7ZN4 - chains f and e of the 6 polymer chains in the assembly; structure by electron microscopy, 4.32 A resolution (low resolution: residue-level contacts below are approximate; hydrogen-bond / salt-bridge calls are withheld).

Chain f (and e):
Protein: Probable central straight fiber
From: Escherichia phage T5
Notes: chain e of this document is another copy of the same molecule, construct and numbering; everything in this record applies to it too
Reference sequence: Q6QGF0 (FIBC_BPT5); residue numbers follow UniProt; this construct covers 1-688
Chain sequence (688 residues; each row starts with the number of its first residue):
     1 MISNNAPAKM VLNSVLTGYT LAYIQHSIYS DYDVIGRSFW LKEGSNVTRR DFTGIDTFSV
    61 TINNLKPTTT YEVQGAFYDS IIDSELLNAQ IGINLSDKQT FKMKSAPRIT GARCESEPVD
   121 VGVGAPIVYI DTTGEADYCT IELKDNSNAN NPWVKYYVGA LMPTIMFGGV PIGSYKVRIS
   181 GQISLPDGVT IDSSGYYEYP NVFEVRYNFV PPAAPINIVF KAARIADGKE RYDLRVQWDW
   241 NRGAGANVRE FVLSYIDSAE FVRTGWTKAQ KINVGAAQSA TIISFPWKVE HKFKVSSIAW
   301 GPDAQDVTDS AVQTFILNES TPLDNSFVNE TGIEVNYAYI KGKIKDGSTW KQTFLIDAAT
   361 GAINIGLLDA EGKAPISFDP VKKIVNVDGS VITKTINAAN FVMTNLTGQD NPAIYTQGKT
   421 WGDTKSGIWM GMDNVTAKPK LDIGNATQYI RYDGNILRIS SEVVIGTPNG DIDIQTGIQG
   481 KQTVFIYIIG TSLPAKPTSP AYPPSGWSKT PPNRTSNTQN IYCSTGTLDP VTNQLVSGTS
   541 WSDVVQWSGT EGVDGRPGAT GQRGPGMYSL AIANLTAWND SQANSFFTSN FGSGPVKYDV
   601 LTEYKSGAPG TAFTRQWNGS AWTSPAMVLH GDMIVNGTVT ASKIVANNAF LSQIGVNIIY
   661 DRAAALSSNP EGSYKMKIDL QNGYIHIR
Unresolved in the structure: 224-231, 551-561 (chain e: 225-231, 552-561)
From the paper describing this entry:
  - conformationally variable residues (order/disorder transition): Met-567 to Asn-618

Interface between chain f and chain e:
Contacting residue pairs - 348 pairs, chain f then chain e:
  Ala-8(f) / Ile-28(e)
  Ala-8(f) / Tyr-29(e)
  Lys-9(f) / Ile-28(e)
  Val-11(f) / Ile-28(e)
  Val-11(f) / Asp-56(e)
  Val-11(f) / Phe-58(e)
  Asn-13(f) / Phe-58(e)
  Leu-21(f) / Gln-479(e)
  Tyr-23(f) / Asn-590(e)
  Gln-25(f) / Phe-58(e)
  Gln-25(f) / Ser-589(e)
  Ser-27(f) / Ile-28(e)
  Ile-28(f) / Asn-13(e)
  Tyr-32(f) / Thr-550(e)
  Asp-33(f) / Thr-550(e)
  Ile-35(f) / Pro-511(e)
  Phe-52(f) / Lys-481(e)
  Thr-53(f) / Thr-483(e)
  Thr-53(f) / Val-484(e)
  Thr-53(f) / Tyr-502(e)
  Gly-54(f) / Gln-482(e)
  Asp-56(f) / Gln-482(e)
  Phe-58(f) / Ser-589(e)
  Phe-58(f) / Asn-590(e)
  Phe-58(f) / Phe-591(e)
  Ser-59(f) / Asn-590(e)
  Thr-61(f) / Gln-479(e)
  Thr-61(f) / Lys-481(e)
  Asn-63(f) / Gln-479(e)
  Asn-63(f) / Pro-530(e)
  Ser-80(f) / Trp-547(e)
  Asp-83(f) / Pro-511(e)
  Asp-83(f) / Asn-513(e)
  Ser-84(f) / Thr-510(e)
  Val-121(f) / Asn-397(e)
  Asp-137(f) / Ser-606(e)
  Tyr-138(f) / Gly-607(e)
  Tyr-138(f) / Pro-609(e)
  Lys-155(f) / Gly-470(e)
  Val-158(f) / Pro-609(e)
  Gly-159(f) / Gly-607(e)
  Ala-160(f) / Gly-607(e)
  Ser-180(f) / Ile-474(e)
  Gln-182(f) / Ile-474(e)
  Ser-184(f) / Tyr-604(e)
  Pro-186(f) / Leu-570(e)
  Pro-186(f) / Phe-586(e)
  Asp-187(f) / Ser-569(e)
  Gly-188(f) / Ser-569(e)
  Gly-188(f) / Phe-586(e)
  Val-189(f) / Ile-478(e)
  Val-189(f) / Gln-479(e)
  Val-189(f) / Gly-480(e)
  Thr-190(f) / Ile-478(e)
  Thr-190(f) / Gln-479(e)
  Ile-191(f) / Gly-477(e)
  Ile-191(f) / Ile-478(e)
  Ser-193(f) / Asp-473(e)
  Ser-193(f) / Ile-474(e)
  Ser-193(f) / Gln-475(e)
  Ser-193(f) / Thr-476(e)
  Ser-193(f) / Gly-477(e)
  Ser-194(f) / Ile-474(e)
  Tyr-196(f) / Ile-474(e)
  Tyr-196(f) / Gln-475(e)
  Glu-334(f) / Ile-283(e)
  Asn-336(f) / Ile-283(e)
  Asn-336(f) / Ile-333(e)
  Tyr-337(f) / Asp-233(e)
  Tyr-337(f) / Val-328(e)
  Tyr-337(f) / Thr-331(e)
  Tyr-337(f) / Ile-333(e)
  Ala-338(f) / Thr-281(e)
  Ala-338(f) / Ile-333(e)
  Tyr-339(f) / Thr-281(e)
  Tyr-339(f) / Ile-283(e)
  Tyr-339(f) / Ile-333(e)
  Thr-349(f) / Lys-268(e)
  Lys-351(f) / Lys-268(e)
  Gln-352(f) / Ile-272(e)
  Gln-352(f) / Asn-273(e)
  Leu-355(f) / Asn-273(e)
  Leu-355(f) / Val-274(e)
  Ile-356(f) / Phe-354(e)
  Asp-357(f) / Ala-277(e)
  Asp-357(f) / Phe-354(e)
  Ala-358(f) / Ile-333(e)
  Ala-358(f) / Ile-344(e)
  Ala-358(f) / Thr-353(e)
  Thr-360(f) / Ala-277(e)
  Thr-360(f) / Thr-353(e)
  Gly-361(f) / Thr-353(e)
  Gly-361(f) / Ile-365(e)
  Ala-362(f) / Gly-275(e)
  Ile-363(f) / Ile-365(e)
  Asn-364(f) / Asn-273(e)
  Asn-364(f) / Val-274(e)
  Asn-364(f) / Gly-275(e)
  Leu-368(f) / Asn-273(e)
  Gly-372(f) / Val-252(e)
  Lys-373(f) / Asp-303(e)
  Lys-373(f) / Asp-306(e)
  Lys-373(f) / Val-307(e)
  Ala-374(f) / Arg-249(e)
  Ala-374(f) / Asn-273(e)
  Ser-377(f) / Arg-249(e)
  Ser-377(f) / Glu-250(e)
  Phe-378(f) / Gly-275(e)
  Phe-378(f) / Ile-376(e)
  Phe-378(f) / Phe-378(e)
  Asp-379(f) / Gly-275(e)
  Asp-379(f) / Ala-276(e)
  Pro-380(f) / Ile-365(e)
  Pro-380(f) / Gly-366(e)
  Pro-380(f) / Pro-375(e)
  Lys-382(f) / Asn-247(e)
  Lys-382(f) / Val-248(e)
  Lys-382(f) / Ala-276(e)
  Lys-383(f) / Pro-375(e)
  Lys-383(f) / Gly-389(e)
  Lys-383(f) / Ser-390(e)
  Ile-384(f) / Ile-376(e)
  Ile-384(f) / Ser-390(e)
  Val-385(f) / Ile-376(e)
  Val-385(f) / Val-387(e)
  Val-385(f) / Ser-390(e)
  Val-385(f) / Val-391(e)
  Val-385(f) / Ile-392(e)
  Asn-386(f) / Arg-249(e)
  Asn-386(f) / Glu-250(e)
  Asn-386(f) / Trp-300(e)
  Asn-386(f) / Ile-392(e)
  Val-387(f) / Trp-300(e)
  Val-387(f) / Ile-392(e)
  Val-387(f) / Thr-393(e)
  Asp-388(f) / Lys-394(e)
  Gly-389(f) / Thr-393(e)
  Gly-389(f) / Lys-394(e)
  Gly-389(f) / Thr-395(e)
  Ser-390(f) / Thr-393(e)
  Ser-390(f) / Thr-395(e)
  Val-391(f) / Thr-393(e)
  Val-391(f) / Thr-395(e)
  Val-391(f) / Ile-396(e)
  Val-391(f) / Asn-397(e)
  Ile-392(f) / Asn-397(e)
  Thr-393(f) / Asn-397(e)
  Thr-393(f) / Ala-398(e)
  Thr-393(f) / Ala-399(e)
  Lys-394(f) / Ala-399(e)
  Lys-394(f) / Asn-400(e)
  Thr-395(f) / Asn-400(e)
  Thr-395(f) / Val-402(e)
  Ile-396(f) / Ile-396(e)
  Ile-396(f) / Asn-400(e)
  Ile-396(f) / Phe-401(e)
  Ile-396(f) / Val-402(e)
  Asn-397(f) / Val-402(e)
  Asn-397(f) / Thr-404(e)
  Ala-398(f) / Val-402(e)
  Ala-398(f) / Met-403(e)
  Ala-398(f) / Thr-404(e)
  Ala-399(f) / Thr-404(e)
  Ala-399(f) / Asp-410(e)
  Ala-399(f) / Asn-411(e)
  Ala-399(f) / Pro-412(e)
  Ala-399(f) / Ala-413(e)
  Asn-400(f) / Asn-411(e)
  Asn-400(f) / Ala-413(e)
  Asn-400(f) / Tyr-415(e)
  Phe-401(f) / Val-402(e)
  Phe-401(f) / Met-403(e)
  Phe-401(f) / Ala-413(e)
  Phe-401(f) / Ile-414(e)
  Phe-401(f) / Tyr-415(e)
  Val-402(f) / Tyr-415(e)
  Val-402(f) / Gln-417(e)
  Met-403(f) / Tyr-415(e)
  Met-403(f) / Thr-416(e)
  Met-403(f) / Gln-417(e)
  Met-403(f) / Ile-428(e)
  Thr-404(f) / Val-121(e)
  Thr-404(f) / Gly-122(e)
  Thr-404(f) / Gln-417(e)
  Asn-405(f) / Gly-122(e)
  Asn-405(f) / Val-123(e)
  Asn-405(f) / Ala-125(e)
  Leu-406(f) / Val-123(e)
  Leu-406(f) / Trp-300(e)
  Leu-406(f) / Ile-392(e)
  Leu-406(f) / Thr-393(e)
  Leu-406(f) / Lys-394(e)
  Thr-407(f) / Val-123(e)
  Thr-407(f) / Lys-394(e)
  Gly-408(f) / Val-123(e)
  Gly-408(f) / Pro-302(e)
  Ile-414(f) / Ile-414(e)
  Met-430(f) / Ile-428(e)
  Met-430(f) / Met-430(e)
  Met-432(f) / Thr-416(e)
  Asn-434(f) / Ala-125(e)
  Asn-434(f) / Gly-168(e)
  Asn-434(f) / Gly-169(e)
  Val-435(f) / Phe-167(e)
  Val-435(f) / Gly-168(e)
  Thr-436(f) / Met-166(e)
  Ala-437(f) / Ile-127(e)
  Lys-438(f) / Met-166(e)
  Pro-439(f) / Gly-427(e)
  Pro-439(f) / Ile-428(e)
  Tyr-449(f) / Gly-610(e)
  Tyr-452(f) / Ile-443(e)
  Tyr-452(f) / Gly-444(e)
  Tyr-452(f) / Ile-450(e)
  Tyr-452(f) / Ser-461(e)
  Gly-454(f) / Gln-448(e)
  Asn-455(f) / Ser-461(e)
  Ile-456(f) / Glu-462(e)
  Ile-456(f) / Val-464(e)
  Leu-457(f) / Glu-462(e)
  Leu-457(f) / Val-463(e)
  Leu-457(f) / Val-464(e)
  Arg-458(f) / Val-464(e)
  Arg-458(f) / Gly-610(e)
  Arg-458(f) / Thr-611(e)
  Arg-458(f) / Ala-612(e)
  Arg-458(f) / Phe-613(e)
  Ile-459(f) / Val-464(e)
  Ile-459(f) / Ile-465(e)
  Ile-459(f) / Gly-466(e)
  Val-463(f) / Ile-465(e)
  Thr-539(f) / Gln-653(e)
  Met-567(f) / Val-635(e)
  Tyr-598(f) / Phe-650(e)
  Val-600(f) / Ile-634(e)
  Thr-614(f) / Ile-634(e)
  Pro-625(f) / Asp-632(e)
  Pro-625(f) / Ile-634(e)
  Ala-626(f) / Leu-629(e)
  Ala-626(f) / Gly-631(e)
  Ala-626(f) / Asp-632(e)
  Met-627(f) / Ile-465(e)
  Met-627(f) / Met-627(e)
  Met-627(f) / Leu-629(e)
  Met-627(f) / Asp-632(e)
  Met-627(f) / Met-633(e)
  Met-627(f) / Ile-634(e)
  Val-628(f) / Ile-634(e)
  Leu-629(f) / Met-633(e)
  Leu-629(f) / Ile-634(e)
  Leu-629(f) / Val-635(e)
  Leu-629(f) / Asn-636(e)
  His-630(f) / Asn-636(e)
  Gly-631(f) / Gly-637(e)
  Asp-632(f) / Gly-637(e)
  Asp-632(f) / Thr-638(e)
  Met-633(f) / Met-633(e)
  Met-633(f) / Thr-638(e)
  Met-633(f) / Val-639(e)
  Met-633(f) / Thr-640(e)
  Ile-634(f) / Thr-640(e)
  Val-635(f) / Thr-640(e)
  Val-635(f) / Ala-641(e)
  Val-635(f) / Ser-642(e)
  Asn-636(f) / Ser-642(e)
  Gly-637(f) / Ser-642(e)
  Thr-638(f) / Ser-642(e)
  Thr-638(f) / Lys-643(e)
  Val-639(f) / Ala-641(e)
  Val-639(f) / Lys-643(e)
  Val-639(f) / Ile-644(e)
  Val-639(f) / Val-645(e)
  Thr-640(f) / Gln-616(e)
  Thr-640(f) / Val-645(e)
  Ala-641(f) / Val-645(e)
  Ala-641(f) / Ala-646(e)
  Ala-641(f) / Asn-647(e)
  Ser-642(f) / Ala-646(e)
  Ser-642(f) / Asn-647(e)
  Ser-642(f) / Asn-648(e)
  Lys-643(f) / Asn-648(e)
  Lys-643(f) / Phe-650(e)
  Ile-644(f) / Ile-644(e)
  Ile-644(f) / Ala-646(e)
  Ile-644(f) / Asn-648(e)
  Ile-644(f) / Ala-649(e)
  Ile-644(f) / Phe-650(e)
  Val-645(f) / Phe-650(e)
  Ala-646(f) / Phe-650(e)
  Ala-646(f) / Leu-651(e)
  Ala-646(f) / Ser-652(e)
  Asn-647(f) / Ser-652(e)
  Asn-647(f) / Gln-653(e)
  Asn-648(f) / Gln-653(e)
  Ala-649(f) / Leu-651(e)
  Ala-649(f) / Gln-653(e)
  Ala-649(f) / Ile-654(e)
  Ala-649(f) / Gly-655(e)
  Phe-650(f) / Gly-655(e)
  Leu-651(f) / Ile-654(e)
  Leu-651(f) / Gly-655(e)
  Leu-651(f) / Val-656(e)
  Leu-651(f) / Asn-657(e)
  Ser-652(f) / Val-656(e)
  Ser-652(f) / Asn-657(e)
  Ser-652(f) / Ile-658(e)
  Gln-653(f) / Val-656(e)
  Gln-653(f) / Ile-658(e)
  Gln-653(f) / Tyr-660(e)
  Ile-654(f) / Ile-654(e)
  Ile-654(f) / Val-656(e)
  Ile-654(f) / Ile-658(e)
  Ile-654(f) / Ile-659(e)
  Ile-654(f) / Tyr-660(e)
  Gly-655(f) / Tyr-660(e)
  Gly-655(f) / Asp-661(e)
  Gly-655(f) / Arg-662(e)
  Gly-655(f) / Ala-665(e)
  Val-656(f) / Ile-659(e)
  Val-656(f) / Tyr-660(e)
  Val-656(f) / Asp-661(e)
  Val-656(f) / Arg-662(e)
  Asn-657(f) / Asp-661(e)
  Asn-657(f) / Arg-662(e)
  Arg-662(f) / Ser-652(e)
  Ala-665(f) / Phe-650(e)
  Leu-666(f) / Phe-650(e)
  Ser-668(f) / Ser-537(e)
  Ser-668(f) / Gly-538(e)
  Asn-669(f) / Thr-498(e)
  Asn-669(f) / Gly-538(e)
  Asn-669(f) / Ser-540(e)
  Pro-670(f) / Gly-538(e)
  Pro-670(f) / Thr-539(e)
  Pro-670(f) / Ser-540(e)
  Glu-671(f) / Lys-496(e)
  Glu-671(f) / Ser-540(e)
  Glu-671(f) / Trp-541(e)
  Glu-671(f) / Asp-543(e)
  Gly-672(f) / Ser-540(e)
  Asp-679(f) / Asp-543(e)
  Leu-680(f) / Tyr-660(e)
  Leu-680(f) / Asp-661(e)
  Leu-680(f) / Lys-675(e)
  Leu-680(f) / Lys-677(e)
  Gln-681(f) / Asp-661(e)
  Gly-683(f) / Lys-675(e)
  Gly-683(f) / Ile-687(e)
Interface residues without a listed pair, chain f (189 interface residues in all): Leu-12, His-26, Ser-30, Thr-57, Gly-195, Val-335, Ile-340, Lys-341, Asp-346, Ala-359, Asp-369, Ala-370, Glu-371, Pro-375, Asp-410, Gly-431, Lys-440, Leu-441, Ser-460, Ser-461, Gly-538, Thr-602, Gln-616, Lys-677, Ile-678, Asn-682, Tyr-684
Interface residues without a listed pair, chain e (194 interface residues in all): Val-11, Gln-25, Ser-27, Ser-30, Thr-57, Gly-124, Pro-126, Arg-235, Lys-271, Ala-304, Gly-332, Val-335, Leu-367, Asp-388, Leu-406, Tyr-449, Ile-459, Asn-469, Ile-472, Phe-485, Pro-500, Val-531, Asn-533, Met-567, Tyr-568, Ala-571, Gly-592, Ala-608, Ala-663, Glu-671

In short:
The interface between chain f and chain e involves 189 residues on one side and 194 on the other. From the
paper: conformational variability at Met-567(f).
Both chains are Probable central straight fiber (Escherichia phage T5). Entry 7ZN4 (Tail tip of siphophage T5
: bent fibre after interaction with its bacterial receptor FhuA) was determined by electron microscopy,
deposited together with 7QG9, 7ZHJ, 7ZN2, 7ZQB and 7ZQP.
